Entry 4WZB (X-ray diffraction, 2.30 A resolution); this record covers chains D and H of the 8 polymer chains in the assembly.

[Chain D]
Name: Nitrogenase molybdenum-iron protein beta chain
Organism: Azotobacter vinelandii
Notes: EC 1.18.6.1
UniProtKB: P07329 (NIFK_AZOVI); numbering as in UniProt (aligned over 2-523)
Amino-acid sequence (522 residues; row label = number of the first residue in the row):
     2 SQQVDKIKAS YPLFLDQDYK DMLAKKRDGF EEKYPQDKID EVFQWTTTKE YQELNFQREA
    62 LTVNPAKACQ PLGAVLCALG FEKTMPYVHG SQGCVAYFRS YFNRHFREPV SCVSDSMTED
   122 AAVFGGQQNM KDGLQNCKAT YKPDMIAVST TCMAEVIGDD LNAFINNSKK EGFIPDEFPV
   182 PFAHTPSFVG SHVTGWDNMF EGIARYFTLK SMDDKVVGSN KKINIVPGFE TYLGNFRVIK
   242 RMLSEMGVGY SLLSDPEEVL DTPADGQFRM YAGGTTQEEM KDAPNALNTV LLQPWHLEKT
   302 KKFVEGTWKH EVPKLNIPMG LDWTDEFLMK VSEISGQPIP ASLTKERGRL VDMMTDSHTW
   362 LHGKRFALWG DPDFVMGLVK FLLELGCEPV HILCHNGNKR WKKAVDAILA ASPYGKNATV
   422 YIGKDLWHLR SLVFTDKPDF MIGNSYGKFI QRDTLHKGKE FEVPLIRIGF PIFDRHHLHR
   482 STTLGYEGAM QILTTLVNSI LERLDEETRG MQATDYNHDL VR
UniProt features mapped onto this chain:
  - binding site ([8Fe-7S] cluster): C70, C95, C153, S188
Bound ions: fe(8)-S(7) cluster Fe: C70, C95, C153 (shared with 3 residues of chain C); Fe2+ site 1: R108, E109 (shared with 2 residues of chain B); Fe2+ site 2: D353, D357 (shared with 2 residues of chain B)
Ligand contacts: fe(8)-S(7) cluster (CLF): C70, P72, S92, G94, C95, Y98, F99, T152, C153, S188

[Chain H]
Name: Nitrogenase iron protein 1
Organism: Azotobacter vinelandii
Notes: EC 1.18.6.1
UniProtKB: P00459 (NIFH1_AZOVI); residues 1-272 here correspond to UniProt positions 2-273 (UniProt number = residue number + 1)
Amino-acid sequence (272 residues; row label = number of the first residue in the row):
     1 AMRQCAIYGK GGIGKSTTTQ NLVAALAEMG KKVMIVGCDP KADSTRLILH SKAQNTIMEM
    61 AAEAGTVEDL ELEDVLKAGY GGVKCVESGG PEPGVGCAGR GVITAINFLE EEGAYEDDLD
   121 FVFYDVLGDV VCGGFAMPIR ENKAQEIYIV CSGEMMAMYA ANNISKGIVK YANSGSVRLG
   181 GLICNSRNTD REDELIIALA NKLGTQMIHF VPRDNVVQRA EIRRMTVIEY DPKAKQADEY
   241 RALARKVVDN KLLVIPNPIT MDELEELLME FG
Not modelled in the structure: 263-272
UniProt features mapped onto this chain:
  - binding site (ATP): G9 to S16
  - binding site ([4Fe-4S] cluster): C97, C132
  - modified residue: R100 (ADP-ribosylarginine)
Bound ions: Mg2+: S16 (together with AMP-PCP); 4Fe-4S cluster Fe: C97, C132 (shared with 2 residues of chain G)
Ligand contacts:
  - AMP-PCP (ACP; phosphomethylphosphonic acid adenylate ester): K10, M155, M156
  - AMP-PCP: K10, G11, G12, I13, G14, K15, S16, T17, D39, K41, D43, D125, L127, G128, N185, V211, P212, R213, D214, N215, V217, Q218, E221, Q236, Y240
  - 4Fe-4S cluster (SF4): C97, A98, G99, V131, C132

[Chain D / chain H interface]
Contacting residue pairs (22):
  E156(D) - R100(H)  salt bridge
  E156(D) - I103(H)
  V157(D) - C97(H)  hydrophobic
  I158(D) - G133(H)  hydrogen bond (backbone-backbone)
  I158(D) - G134(H)
  G159(D) - I103(H)
  G159(D) - G133(H)
  G159(D) - R140(H)  hydrogen bond (backbone-side chain)
  D161(D) - R140(H)
  D161(D) - Y171(H)
  N163(D) - E141(H)  hydrogen bond
  A164(D) - S174(H)
  N167(D) - E141(H)  hydrogen bond
  N167(D) - S174(H)  hydrogen bond (side chain-backbone)
  N168(D) - K170(H)  hydrogen bond (side chain-backbone)
  N168(D) - S174(H)
  K171(D) - N173(H)
  H185(D) - R140(H)
  P187(D) - R100(H)
  F189(D) - R100(H)
  V190(D) - E68(H)
  K303(D) - E111(H)  hydrogen bond (side chain-backbone)
Also at the interface, not in a pair above, chain D (17 interface residues in all): D160, K300
Also at the interface, not in a pair above, chain H (14 interface residues in all): C132

[Overview]
The interface between chain D and chain H involves 17 residues on one side and 14 on the other; the contacts
include 7 hydrogen bonds and 1 salt bridge. Polar pairs include E156(D)-R100(H), G159(D)-R140(H) and
N163(D)-E141(H). Chain D binds fe(8)-S(7) cluster.
Chain D is Nitrogenase molybdenum-iron protein beta chain and chain H is Nitrogenase iron protein 1, both from
Azotobacter vinelandii; the structure, Crystal Structure of MgAMPPCP-bound Av2-Av1 complex, was determined by
X-ray diffraction together with 2AFH and 2AFI from the same study.
